6RS7 - chain A; structure by X-ray diffraction, 1.60 A resolution.

Chain A:
Molecule: AA9
Source organism: Lentinus similis
Sequence (221 residues; row label = number of the first residue in the row):
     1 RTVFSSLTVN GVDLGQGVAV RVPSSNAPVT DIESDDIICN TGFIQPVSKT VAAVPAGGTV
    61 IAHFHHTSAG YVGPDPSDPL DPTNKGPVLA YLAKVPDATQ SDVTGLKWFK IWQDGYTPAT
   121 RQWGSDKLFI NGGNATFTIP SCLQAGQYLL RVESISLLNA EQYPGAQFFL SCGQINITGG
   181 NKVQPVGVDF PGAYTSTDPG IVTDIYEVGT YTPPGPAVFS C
Modified residues: Ser25 (phosphoserine; SEP)
Disulfides: Cys39-Cys172, Cys142-Cys221
Glycans and other covalent adducts: alpha-D-mannopyranose (MAN) linked to Thr59; N-acetylglucosamine (NAG) linked to Asn134
From the paper describing this entry:
  - post-translational modification sites: Ser25, Thr59, Asn134
  - contacts within the chain: Arg1-Ser25

Overview:
Covalently linked alpha-D-mannopyranose: at Thr59. N-acetylglucosamine is covalently linked to Asn134. The
paper reports modification sites Ser25, Thr59 and Asn134; contacts within the chain involving Arg1 and Ser25.
Chain A is AA9 (Lentinus similis); the structure, X-ray crystal structure of LsAA9B (deglycosylated form), was
determined by X-ray diffraction, deposited together with 6RS6, 6RS8 and 6RS9.
